8RZ0 - chains A and B; structure by X-ray diffraction, 1.63 A resolution.

# Chain A
Protein: RH5-34EM
Source organism: synthetic construct
Chain sequence (119 residues; numbered 1 to 119; the number before each row is that of its first residue):
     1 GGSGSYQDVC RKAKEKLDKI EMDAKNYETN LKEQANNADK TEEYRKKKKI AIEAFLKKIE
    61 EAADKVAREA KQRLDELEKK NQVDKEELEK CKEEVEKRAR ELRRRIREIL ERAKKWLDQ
Disordered / not traced: 1-4, 77-85
Disulfide bonds: C10-C91

# Chain B
Protein: R5.016 scFv
Source organism: Homo sapiens
Notes: antibody fragment or engineered binder
Chain sequence (247 residues; row label = number of the first residue in the row; note: 18 numbers in that range are skipped by the numbering (no residue carries them; nothing is unmodelled there); numbering starts at 0):
     0 GQVQLVQSGA EVKKPGASVR VSCKASGYTF TSYGISWVRQ APGQGLEWMG WISGYDGNTN
    60 YAQKLQGRVT MTTDTSTSTA YMELRSLRSD DTAVYYCARD GPQVGDFDWQ VYYYYGMDVW
   120 GQGTTVTVSS GGS
   151 GGGAIRMTQS PSTLSASVGD RVTITCRASQ SINTWLAWYQ QKPGKAPNLL ISKASSLESG
   211 VPSRFSGSGS GTEFTLTISS LQPDDFATYF CQQYNSYLYT FGQGTKVEIR GTKH
Disulfide bonds: C22-C96, C176-C241

# How chain A and chain B interact
Residue-residue contacts - 46 pairs, chain A then chain B:
  Y27(A) with V110(B); Y111(B), hydrogen bond (side chain-backbone); Y113(B), hydrophobic
  L31(A) with V110(B); Y111(B), hydrophobic
  A35(A) with D107(B); Y111(B)
  N36(A) with F106(B); D107(B), hydrogen bond (backbone-side chain)
  A38(A) with F106(B), hydrophobic
  Y44(A) with Y111(B), hydrogen bond
  K46(A) with Y54(B), hydrogen bond
  K47(A) with Q102(B); D105(B)
  K48(A) with D105(B), salt bridge; F106(B), hydrogen bond (side chain-backbone); Y111(B)
  I50(A) with S31(B); Y54(B), hydrophobic; Q102(B)
  A51(A) with P101(B), hydrophobic; Y111(B); Y112(B)
  I52(A) with Y111(B), hydrophobic
  A54(A) with S31(B); Y32(B), hydrogen bond (backbone-side chain); Y112(B)
  F55(A) with Y111(B); Y112(B); Y113(B); Y114(B), hydrophobic
  K57(A) with T28(B), hydrogen bond; S31(B); Y32(B)
  K58(A) with Y32(B), hydrogen bond (backbone-side chain); R98(B); Y112(B); Y114(B); D117(B), salt bridge; E208(B), salt bridge
  I59(A) with Y114(B)
  E61(A) with V2(B); Y27(B); R98(B), salt bridge
  A62(A) with S209(B)
  W116(A) with Y111(B)
Other interface residues (no listed pair), chain A (24 interface residues in all): I20, N30, Q34, V66
Other interface residues (no listed pair), chain B (23 interface residues in all): T30, D55, K203

# Overview
24 residues of chain A face 23 of chain B across their interface; the contacts include 8 hydrogen bonds and 4
salt bridges. Among the polar pairs are K48(A)-D105(B), K58(A)-D117(B) and K58(A)-E208(B).
Chain A is RH5-34EM (synthetic construct) and chain B is R5.016 scFv (Homo sapiens); the structure, Synthetic
immunogen RH5-34EM bound to monoclonal antibody R5.016, was determined by X-ray diffraction, deposited
together with 8RZ1 and 8RZ2.
